PDB entry 7AN1 | X-ray diffraction, 1.50 A resolution | chain AAA

Chain AAA:
Name: Arylsulfatase
Organism: Bacteroides thetaiotaomicron (strain ATCC 29148 / DSM 2079 / NCTC 10582 / E50 / VPI-5482)
UniProtKB: Q8A789 (Q8A789_BACTN); residues 24-509 here = UniProt positions 24-509
Sequence (510 residues; each row starts with the number of its first residue; numbering starts at 0):
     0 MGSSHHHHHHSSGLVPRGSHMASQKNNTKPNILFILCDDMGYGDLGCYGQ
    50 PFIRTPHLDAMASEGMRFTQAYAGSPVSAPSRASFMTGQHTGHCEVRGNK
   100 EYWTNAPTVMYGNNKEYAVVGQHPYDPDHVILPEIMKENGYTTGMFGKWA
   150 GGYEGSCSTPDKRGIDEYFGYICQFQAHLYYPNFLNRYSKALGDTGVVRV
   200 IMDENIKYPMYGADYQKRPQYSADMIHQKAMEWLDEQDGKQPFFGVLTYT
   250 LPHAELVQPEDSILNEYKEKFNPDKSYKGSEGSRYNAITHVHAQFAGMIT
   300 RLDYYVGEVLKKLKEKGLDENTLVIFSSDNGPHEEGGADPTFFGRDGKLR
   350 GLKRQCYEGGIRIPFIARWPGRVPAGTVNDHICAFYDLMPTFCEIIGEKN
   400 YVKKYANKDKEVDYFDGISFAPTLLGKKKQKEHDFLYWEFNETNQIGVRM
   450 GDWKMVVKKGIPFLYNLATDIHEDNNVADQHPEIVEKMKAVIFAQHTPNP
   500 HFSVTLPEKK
Unresolved in the structure: 0-25, 509
Construct notes: initiating methionine (0); expression tag (1-23)
Metal / ion sites: Ca2+: D37, D38, S77, D328, N329
What the authors report for this chain:
  - binding site for beta-D-galactopyranose: E100, Q173, H177, E334, R353
  - mutagenesis - H177A: decreased catalytic activity
  - catalytic residues: S77
  - specificity-determining residues: H177

Overview:
D37, D38, S77, D328 and N329 coordinate Ca2+. From the paper: the catalytic residue S77; H177A reduces
catalytic activity.
Chain AAA is Arylsulfatase (Bacteroides thetaiotaomicron (strain ATCC 29148 / DSM 2079 / NCTC 10582 / E50 /
VPI-5482)); the structure, A single sulfatase is required for metabolism of colonic mucin O-glycans and
intestinal colonization by a ..., was determined by X-ray diffraction together with 7ANA, 7ANB, 7OQD and 7ALL
from the same study.
